Entry 9O5W (electron microscopy, 2.67 A resolution); this record covers chains E and D of the 6 polymer chains in the assembly.

== Chain E ==
Molecule: Hemagglutinin HA1 chain
Source organism: Wuhan spiny eel influenza virus
UniProt: A0A2P1GNV0 (A0A2P1GNV0_9ORTO); numbering as in UniProt (aligned over 5-341)
Amino-acid sequence (337 residues; numbered 5 to 341; the number before each row is that of its first residue):
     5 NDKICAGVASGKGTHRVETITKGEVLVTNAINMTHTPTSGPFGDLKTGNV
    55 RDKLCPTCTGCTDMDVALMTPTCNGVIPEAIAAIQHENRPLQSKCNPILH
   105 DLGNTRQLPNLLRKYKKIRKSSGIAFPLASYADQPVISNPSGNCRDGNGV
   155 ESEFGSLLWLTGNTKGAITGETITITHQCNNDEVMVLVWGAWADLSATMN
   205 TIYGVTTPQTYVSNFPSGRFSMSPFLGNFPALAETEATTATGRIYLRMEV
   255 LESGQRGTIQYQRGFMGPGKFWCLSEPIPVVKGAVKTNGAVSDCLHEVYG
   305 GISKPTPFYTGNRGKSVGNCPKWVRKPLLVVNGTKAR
Disordered / not traced: 5
Disulfide bonds: Cys65-Cys77, Cys99-Cys148, Cys183-Cys277, Cys298-Cys324
Covalent attachments: N-acetylglucosamine (NAG) linked to Asn36, Asn336
From the paper describing this entry:
  - post-translational modification sites: Asn36, Asn336

== Chain D ==
Molecule: Hemagglutinin HA2 chain
Source organism: Wuhan spiny eel influenza virus
UniProt: A0A2P1GNV0 (A0A2P1GNV0_9ORTO); residue numbers follow UniProt; this construct covers 342-522
Amino-acid sequence (181 residues; numbered 342 to 522; the number before each row is that of its first residue):
   342 DSISTRGLFGAIAGFLEGGWDGMIAGWHGYSSTGDHGTKVAADLVSTQKA
   392 MDAITARINNMNKMTERAFSVTDSTMQEIQKEIKDLDKKIDDVRADETAA
   442 QIEMIVLLENENIINAEDEHVHALKQKLTKMLGPSAQDMGDGCFIVDHQC
   492 KEDCLREIVSGNYTPSKYGMDEFKSPIITGT
Disordered / not traced: 342-361, 520-522
Disulfide bonds: Cys491-Cys495

== How chain E and chain D interact ==
Contacting residue pairs - 9 pairs, chain E then chain D:
  Tyr119(E) - Lys422(D)
  Pro220(E) - Ile420(D)
  Pro220(E) - Gln421(D)  hydrogen bond (backbone-backbone)
  Val254(E) - Lys422(D)
  Glu256(E) - Lys422(D)  salt bridge
  Glu256(E) - Lys425(D)  salt bridge
  Gly258(E) - Glu419(D)
  Gln259(E) - Glu419(D)  hydrogen bond
  Gln259(E) - Lys425(D)
Other interface residues (no listed pair), chain E (8 interface residues in all): Val188, Ser221

== Overview ==
The interface between chain E and chain D involves 8 residues on one side and 5 on the other, with 2 hydrogen
bonds and 2 salt bridges. Among the polar pairs are Glu256(E)-Lys422(D), Glu256(E)-Lys425(D) and
Gln259(E)-Glu419(D). Covalently linked N-acetylglucosamine: at Asn36(E) and Asn336(E). The paper reports
modification sites Asn36(E) and Asn336(E).
Chain E is Hemagglutinin HA1 chain and chain D is Hemagglutinin HA2 chain, both from Wuhan spiny eel influenza
virus; the structure, CryoEM structure of Wuhan spiny eel influenza virus (WSEIV) HA, was determined by
electron microscopy together with 9O5U from the same study.
